PDB entry 2ZCY | X-ray diffraction, 2.90 A resolution | chains O and U of the 28 polymer chains in the assembly

Chain O:
Molecule: Proteasome component Y7
Organism: Saccharomyces cerevisiae
Notes: EC 3.4.25.1
UniProtKB: P23639 (PSA2_YEAST); the construct lacks a stretch of the UniProt sequence and is renumbered around it, so the offset changes along the chain: 4-102 = UniProt 1-99; 103-147 = UniProt 101-145; 148-200 = UniProt 147-199; 202-209 = UniProt 200-207; 2 more segments
Sequence (250 residues; numbered 4 to 236 plus 18 insertion-coded residues; 1 number in that range is skipped by the numbering (no residue carries it; nothing is unmodelled there); the number before each row is that of its first residue; a row labelled like 21A-21B holds insertion residues (21A, then the next letters in order)):
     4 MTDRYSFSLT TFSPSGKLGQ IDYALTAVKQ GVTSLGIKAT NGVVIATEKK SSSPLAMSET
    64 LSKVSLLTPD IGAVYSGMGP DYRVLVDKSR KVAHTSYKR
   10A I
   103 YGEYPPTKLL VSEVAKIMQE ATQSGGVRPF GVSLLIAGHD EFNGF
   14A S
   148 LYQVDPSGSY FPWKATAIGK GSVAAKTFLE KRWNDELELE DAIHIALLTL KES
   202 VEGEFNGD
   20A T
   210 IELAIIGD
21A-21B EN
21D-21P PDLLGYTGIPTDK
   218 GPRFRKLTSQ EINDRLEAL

Chain U:
Molecule: Proteasome component C7-alpha
Organism: Saccharomyces cerevisiae
Notes: EC 3.4.25.1
UniProtKB: P21243 (PSA6_YEAST); the construct lacks a stretch of the UniProt sequence and is renumbered around it, so the offset changes along the chain: -3 to 34 = UniProt 1-38; 35-143 = UniProt 40-148; 144-179 = UniProt 150-185; 186-218 = UniProt 199-231; 1 more segments
Sequence (252 residues; row label = number of the first residue in the row; note: 6 numbers in that range are skipped by the numbering (no residue carries them; nothing is unmodelled there); a row labelled like 17A-17E holds insertion residues (17A, then the next letters in order); numbers below 1 keep their minus sign (Met-3 is residue -3)):
    -3 MSGAAAASAA GYDRHITIFS PEGRLYQVEY AFKATNQT
   34A N
    35 INSLAVRGKD CTVVISQKKV PDKLLDPTTV SYIFCISRTI GMVVNGPIPD ARNAALRAKA
    95 EAAEFRYKYG YDMPCDVLAK RMANLSQIYT QRAYMRPLGV ILTFVSVDE
   14A E
   144 LGPSIYKTDP AGYYVGYKAT ATGPKQQEIT TNLENH
17A-17E FKKSK
18A-18D IDHI
   184 N
18G-18H EE
   18M S
   186 WEKVVEFAIT HMIDALGTEF SKNDLEVGVA TKD
   220 KFFTLSAENI EERLVAIAEQ D
Disordered / not traced: -3 to 5

How chain O and chain U interact:
Pairs across the interface (67):
  Asp6(O) - Arg126(U)  salt bridge
  Asp6(O) - Tyr128(U)
  Tyr8(O) - Ile12(U)
  Tyr8(O) - Ala127(U)
  Tyr8(O) - Tyr128(U)  hydrophobic
  Leu12(O) - Ile14(U)  hydrophobic
  Leu12(O) - Ala127(U)  hydrophobic
  Gln23(O) - Ile14(U)
  Gln23(O) - Phe15(U)  hydrogen bond (side chain-backbone)
  Tyr26(O) - Phe15(U)  hydrophobic
  Tyr26(O) - Ser16(U)
  Tyr26(O) - Pro17(U)  hydrophobic
  Tyr26(O) - Gly19(U)
  Ala27(O) - Phe15(U)  hydrophobic
  Thr29(O) - Pro17(U)
  Thr29(O) - Glu18(U)
  Ala30(O) - Gly19(U)
  Pro57(O) - Lys161(U)  hydrogen bond (backbone-side chain)
  Pro57(O) - Glu177(U)
  Leu58(O) - Phe17A(U)  hydrophobic
  Leu58(O) - Tyr160(U)
  Leu58(O) - Lys161(U)  hydrogen bond (backbone-backbone)
  Leu58(O) - Ala162(U)
  Leu58(O) - Thr173(U)
  Leu58(O) - Leu176(U)  hydrophobic
  Ala59(O) - Gly159(U)
  Ala59(O) - Tyr160(U)  hydrophobic
  Met60(O) - Arg41(U)
  Met60(O) - Val158(U)
  Met60(O) - Gly159(U)  hydrogen bond (backbone-backbone)
  Met60(O) - Tyr160(U)
  Met60(O) - Lys161(U)
  Thr63(O) - Tyr149(U)
  Thr63(O) - Val158(U)
  Thr63(O) - Gly159(U)  hydrogen bond (side chain-backbone)
  Leu64(O) - Tyr156(U)  hydrophobic
  Leu64(O) - Tyr157(U)
  Leu64(O) - Val158(U)  hydrophobic
  Met81(O) - Phe15(U)  hydrophobic
  Met81(O) - Leu21(U)  hydrophobic
  Pro83(O) - Gln121(U)
  Pro83(O) - Ala154(U)
  Pro83(O) - Gly155(U)
  Pro83(O) - Tyr156(U)
  Asp84(O) - Gln121(U)
  Arg86(O) - Ala117(U)  hydrogen bond (side chain-backbone)
  Arg86(O) - Asn118(U)
  Arg86(O) - Gly155(U)  hydrogen bond (side chain-backbone)
  Arg86(O) - Tyr157(U)
  Val87(O) - Asn118(U)
  Val87(O) - Gln121(U)
  Asp90(O) - Lys114(U)  salt bridge
  Asp90(O) - Asn118(U)
  Gly127(O) - Arg126(U)
  Gly128(O) - Gln125(U)
  Gly128(O) - Arg126(U)
  Gly128(O) - Ala127(U)  hydrogen bond (backbone-backbone)
  Val129(O) - Gln125(U)
  Val129(O) - Arg126(U)
  Arg130(O) - Thr13(U)
  Arg130(O) - Phe15(U)
  Arg130(O) - Leu21(U)
  Arg130(O) - Thr124(U)  hydrogen bond (side chain-backbone)
  Arg130(O) - Gln125(U)  hydrogen bond (backbone-backbone)
  Pro131(O) - Phe15(U)
  Phe132(O) - Gln125(U)
  Gly133(O) - Phe15(U)
Interface residues without a listed pair, chain O (33 interface residues in all): Met4, Thr5, Gln33, Ser55, Ser56, Ala123
Interface residues without a listed pair, chain U (34 interface residues in all): Thr163

Summary:
The interface between chain O and chain U involves 33 residues on one side and 34 on the other, with 10
hydrogen bonds and 2 salt bridges. Polar contacts include Asp6(O)-Arg126(U), Asp90(O)-Lys114(U) and
Gln23(O)-Phe15(U).
Here chain O is Proteasome component Y7 and chain U is Proteasome component C7-alpha, both from Saccharomyces
cerevisiae. Entry 2ZCY (yeast 20S proteasome:syringolin A-complex) was determined by X-ray diffraction,
deposited together with 3BDM.
